PDB entry 6VQJ | electron microscopy, 5.70 A resolution (low resolution: residue-level contacts below are approximate; hydrogen-bond / salt-bridge calls are withheld) | chains I and M of the 8 polymer chains in the assembly

Chain I:
Name: V-type proton ATPase subunit E 1
From: Rattus norvegicus
UniProt: Q6PCU2 (VATE1_RAT); numbering as in UniProt (aligned over 1-226)
Amino-acid sequence (226 residues; row label = number of the first residue in the row):
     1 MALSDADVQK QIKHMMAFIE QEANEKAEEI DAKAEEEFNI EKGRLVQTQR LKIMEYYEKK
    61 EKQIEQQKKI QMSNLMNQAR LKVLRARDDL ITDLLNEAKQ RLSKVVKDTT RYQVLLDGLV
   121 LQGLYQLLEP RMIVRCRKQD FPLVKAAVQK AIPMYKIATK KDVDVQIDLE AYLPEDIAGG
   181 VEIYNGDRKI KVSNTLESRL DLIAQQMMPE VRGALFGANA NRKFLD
Disordered / not traced: 1, 66-226
UniProt features mapped onto this chain:
  - modified residue: Ala-2 (N-acetylalanine), Tyr-56 (Phosphotyrosine)

Chain M:
Name: V-type proton ATPase subunit G
From: Rattus norvegicus
UniProt: Q8R2H0 (Q8R2H0_RAT); residue numbers follow UniProt; this construct covers 1-118
Amino-acid sequence (118 residues; numbered 1 to 118; the number before each row is that of its first residue):
     1 MASQSQGIQQ LLQAEKRAAE KVADARKRKA RRLKQAKEEA QMEVEQYRRE REQEFQSKQQ
    61 AAMGSQGNLS AEVEQATRRQ VQGMQSSQQR NRERVLTQLL GMVCDVRPQV HPNYRITV
Disordered / not traced: 1-2, 70-118

Chain I / chain M interface:
Pairs across the interface - 7 pairs, chain I then chain M:
  Ile-19(I) with Ala-14(M)
  Ile-30(I) with Ala-25(M)
  Ala-34(I) with Lys-29(M)
  Phe-38(I) with Arg-32(M); Ala-36(M)
  Lys-42(I) with Ala-36(M); Ala-40(M)
Interface residues without a listed pair, chain I (7 interface residues in all): Leu-45, Gln-49
Interface residues without a listed pair, chain M (7 interface residues in all): Val-44

Overview:
The chain I/chain M interface involves 7 residues from each chain.
Here chain I is V-type proton ATPase subunit E 1 and chain M is V-type proton ATPase subunit G, both from
Rattus norvegicus. Entry 6VQJ (Mammalian V-ATPase from rat brain collar and peripheral stalks rotational state
2 (from focused refinement)) was determined by electron microscopy (same publication as 6VQ9, 6VQA, 6VQB, 6VQI
and 6VQK).
